PDB entry 7U5D | electron microscopy, 3.52 A resolution | chains 3 and A of the 13 polymer chains in the assembly

== Chain 3 ==
Molecule: Non-target strand DNA
Sequence (116 nucleotides; row label = number of the first residue in the row; numbers below 1 keep their minus sign (DC-22 is residue -22)):
   -22 CCGCAAGAGGATGATTCGGGTGCTTACCTCCTGACCTTCTTTAGTAGGTT
    28 CAACCCCTGATCGAGTGCCGGGATGTGGCTGATGGGGCCACCACCTTGCG
    78 CTCGTTCGCCAGCCAG
Disordered / not traced: -22 to 0, 8-40, 58-93

== Chain A ==
Molecule: Cas8/5
From: Aeromonas salmonicida
Amino-acid sequence (704 residues; each row starts with the number of its first residue):
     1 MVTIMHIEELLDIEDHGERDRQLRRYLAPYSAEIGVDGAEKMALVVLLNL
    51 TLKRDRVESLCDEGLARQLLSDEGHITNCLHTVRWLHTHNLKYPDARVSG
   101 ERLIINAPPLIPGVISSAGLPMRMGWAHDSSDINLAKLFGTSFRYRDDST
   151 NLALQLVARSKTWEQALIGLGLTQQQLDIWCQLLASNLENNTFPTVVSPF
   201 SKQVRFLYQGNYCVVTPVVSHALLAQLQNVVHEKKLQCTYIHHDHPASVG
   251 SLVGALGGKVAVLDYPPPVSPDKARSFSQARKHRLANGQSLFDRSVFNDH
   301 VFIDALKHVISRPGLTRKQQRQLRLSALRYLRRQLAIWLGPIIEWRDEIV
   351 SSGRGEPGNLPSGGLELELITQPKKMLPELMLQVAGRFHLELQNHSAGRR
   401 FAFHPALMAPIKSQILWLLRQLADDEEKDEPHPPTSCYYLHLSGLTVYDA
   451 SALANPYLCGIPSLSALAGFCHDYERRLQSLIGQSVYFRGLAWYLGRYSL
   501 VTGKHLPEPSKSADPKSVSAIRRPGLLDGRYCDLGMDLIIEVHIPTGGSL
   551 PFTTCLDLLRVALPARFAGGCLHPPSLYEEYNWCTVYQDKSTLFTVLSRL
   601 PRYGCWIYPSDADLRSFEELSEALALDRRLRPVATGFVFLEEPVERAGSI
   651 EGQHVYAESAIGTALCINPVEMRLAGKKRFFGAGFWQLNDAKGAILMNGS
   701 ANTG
Disordered / not traced: 1-19, 270-286, 354-361, 424-438, 690-704
What the authors report for this chain:
  - binding site for Target strand DNA: Ser130, Ser248

== How chain 3 and chain A interact ==
Contacting residue pairs (11):
  DC4(3) - Ser130(A)  base contact
  DC5(3) - Ser130(A)  hydrogen bond to the base
  DC5(3) - Ser131(A)  sugar contact
  DC7(3) - Arg54(A)  salt bridge to the phosphate
  DC7(3) - Gly257(A)  sugar contact
  DT43(3) - Arg324(A)  salt bridge to the phosphate
  DT43(3) - Gln414(A)  phosphate contact
  DG44(3) - Arg332(A)  salt bridge to the phosphate
  DG44(3) - Gln414(A)  hydrogen bond to the phosphate
  DG44(3) - Trp417(A)  hydrogen bond to the phosphate
  DC45(3) - Trp417(A)  hydrogen bond to the phosphate
Also at the interface, not in a pair above, chain 3 (7 interface residues in all): DT6
Also at the interface, not in a pair above, chain A (14 interface residues in all): Lys53, Asn134, Ala247, Gly254, Ala255, Ser413

== Summary ==
7 residues of chain 3 face 14 of chain A across their interface; the contacts include 4 hydrogen bonds and 3
salt bridges. Among the polar pairs are DC5(3)-Ser130(A), DG44(3)-Gln414(A) and DG44(3)-Trp417(A). The paper
reports a binding site for Target strand DNA at Ser130(A) and Ser248(A).
Here chain 3 is Non-target strand DNA and chain A is Cas8/5 (Aeromonas salmonicida). Entry 7U5D (I-F3b
Cascade-TniQ full R-loop complex) was determined by electron microscopy together with 7U5E from the same
study.
